Entry 4FZM (X-ray diffraction, 2.83 A resolution); this record covers chain A.

[Chain A]
Molecule: Bacteriocin
From: Pseudomonas syringae pv. tomato
Reference sequence: Q88A25 (Q88A25_PSESM); numbering as in UniProt (aligned over 1-276)
Sequence (284 residues; row label = number of the first residue in the row):
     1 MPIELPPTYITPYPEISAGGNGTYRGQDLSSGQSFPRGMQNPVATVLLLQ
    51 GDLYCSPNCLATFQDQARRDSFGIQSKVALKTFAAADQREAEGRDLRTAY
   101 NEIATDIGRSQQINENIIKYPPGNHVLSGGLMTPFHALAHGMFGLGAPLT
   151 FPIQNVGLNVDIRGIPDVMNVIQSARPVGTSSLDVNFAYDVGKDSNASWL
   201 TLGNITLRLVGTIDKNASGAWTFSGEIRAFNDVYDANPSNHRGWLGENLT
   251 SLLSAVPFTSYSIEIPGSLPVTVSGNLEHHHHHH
Unresolved in the structure: 1, 278-284
Differences from the reference sequence: expression tag (277-284)
Metal / ion sites: Ca2+: Leu202, Asn204, Asp232 (together with 1,2-ethanediol)

[In short]
The Ca2+ site is built by Leu202, Asn204 and Asp232.
Chain A is Bacteriocin (Pseudomonas syringae pv. tomato); the structure, Crystal structure of the bacteriocin
syringacin M from Pseudomonas syringae pv. tomato DC3000, was determined by X-ray diffraction (same
publication as 4FZL and 4FZN).
